7BB6 - chains C and F of the 6 polymer chains in the assembly; structure by electron microscopy, 4.20 A resolution (low resolution: residue-level contacts below are approximate; hydrogen-bond / salt-bridge calls are withheld).

[Chain C]
Name: Guanine nucleotide-binding protein G(I)/G(S)/G(T) subunit beta-1
Organism: Homo sapiens
UniProtKB: P62873 (GBB1_HUMAN); residues 2-340 here = UniProt positions 2-340
Amino-acid sequence (371 residues; numbered -30 to 340; the number before each row is that of its first residue; numbers below 1 keep their minus sign (Met-30 is residue -30)):
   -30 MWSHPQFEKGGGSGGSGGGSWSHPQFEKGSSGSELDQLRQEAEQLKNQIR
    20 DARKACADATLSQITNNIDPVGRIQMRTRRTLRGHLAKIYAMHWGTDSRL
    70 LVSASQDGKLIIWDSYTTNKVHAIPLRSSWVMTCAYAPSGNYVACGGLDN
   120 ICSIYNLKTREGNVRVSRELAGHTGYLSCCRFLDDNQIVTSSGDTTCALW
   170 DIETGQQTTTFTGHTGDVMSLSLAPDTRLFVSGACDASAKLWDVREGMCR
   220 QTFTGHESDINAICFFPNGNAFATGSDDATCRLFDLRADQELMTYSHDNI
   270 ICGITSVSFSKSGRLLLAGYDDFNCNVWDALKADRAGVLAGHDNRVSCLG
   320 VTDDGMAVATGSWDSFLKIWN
Not modelled in the structure: -30 to 1
Construct notes: initiating methionine (-30); expression tag (-29 to 1)
Curated features (UniProtKB/Swiss-Prot):
  - modified residue: Ser2 (N-acetylserine), His266 (Phosphohistidine)
  - natural variant: Leu30 (L30F: In MRD42; uncertain significance), Arg52 (R52G: In MRD42), Gly64 (G64V: In MRD42), Asp76 (D76E: In MRD42; D76G: In MRD42), Gly77 (G77S: In MRD42), Lys78 (K78R: In MRD42), Ile80 (I80N: In MRD42; I80T: In MRD42), His91 (H91R: In MRD42; uncertain significance), Ala92 (A92T: In MRD42), Pro94 (P94S: In MRD42), Leu95 (L95P: In MRD42), Arg96 (R96L: In MRD42), 5 further natural variant entries in UniProt

[Chain F]
Name: Guanine nucleotide-binding protein G(I)/G(S)/G(O) subunit gamma-2
Organism: Homo sapiens
UniProtKB: P59768 (GBG2_HUMAN); numbering as in UniProt (aligned over 1-71)
Amino-acid sequence (71 residues; row label = number of the first residue in the row):
     1 MASNNTASIAQARKLVEQLKMEANIDRIKVSKAAADLMAYCEAHAKEDPL
    51 LTPVPASENPFREKKFFCAIL
Not modelled in the structure: 1-7, 65-71
Curated features (UniProtKB/Swiss-Prot):
  - modified residue: Ala2 (N-acetylalanine), Cys68 (Cysteine methyl ester)
  - lipidation: Cys68 (S-geranylgeranyl cysteine)

[Chain C / chain F interface]
Pairs across the interface - 67 pairs, chain C then chain F:
  Leu4(C) with Ile9(F)
  Leu7(C) with Ala12(F); Arg13(F); Val16(F)
  Arg8(C) with Ser8(F); Ala12(F)
  Ala11(C) with Val16(F)
  Leu14(C) with Val16(F); Leu19(F)
  Lys15(C) with Leu19(F)
  Gln17(C) with Ala23(F)
  Ile18(C) with Glu22(F); Ala23(F); Arg27(F)
  Ala24(C) with Lys29(F)
  Cys25(C) with Arg27(F); Ile28(F); Val30(F)
  Asp27(C) with Lys29(F); Val30(F); Ser31(F)
  Ala28(C) with Ser31(F)
  Leu30(C) with Ser31(F); Ala35(F)
  Ile33(C) with Met38(F)
  Val40(C) with Leu51(F)
  Arg48(C) with Phe61(F); Arg62(F); Glu63(F)
  Arg49(C) with Pro60(F); Phe61(F)
  Thr181(C) with Lys14(F)
  Gly182(C) with Lys14(F)
  Cys218(C) with Gln18(F); Met21(F)
  Arg219(C) with Glu22(F); Ile25(F)
  Gln220(C) with Ile25(F)
  Thr221(C) with Glu22(F)
  Phe235(C) with Leu37(F); Cys41(F)
  Pro236(C) with Tyr40(F)
  Asn237(C) with Tyr40(F)
  Asn239(C) with Leu37(F)
  Asp254(C) with Ala33(F); Leu37(F)
  Arg256(C) with Ile28(F); Ala33(F); Asp36(F); Leu37(F)
  Gln259(C) with Val30(F)
  Ser279(C) with Asp48(F)
  Lys280(C) with Asp48(F)
  Ser281(C) with Cys41(F); Asp48(F); Leu51(F)
  Gly282(C) with Cys41(F)
  Leu284(C) with Leu51(F)
  Leu300(C) with Met38(F)
  Gly324(C) with Asp48(F)
  Met325(C) with Pro49(F); Glu58(F); Asn59(F)
  Ala326(C) with Phe61(F)
  Asn340(C) with Leu50(F); Asn59(F); Phe61(F)
Interface residues without a listed pair, chain C (49 interface residues in all): Ala21, Met45, Ser84, Tyr85, Ala257, Asp258, Arg283, Asp323, Ile338
Interface residues without a listed pair, chain F (37 interface residues in all): Lys20, Ala34, His44

[Overview]
49 residues of chain C and 37 residues of chain F are in contact.
Chain C is Guanine nucleotide-binding protein G(I)/G(S)/G(T) subunit beta-1 and chain F is Guanine
nucleotide-binding protein G(I)/G(S)/G(O) subunit gamma-2, both from Homo sapiens; the structure,
AVP-V2R-Galphas-beta1-gamma2-Nb35 (L state), was determined by electron microscopy together with 7BB7 from the
same study.
